PDB entry 8B0Y | electron microscopy, 2.79 A resolution | chains A and F of the 3 polymer chains in the assembly

== Chain A ==
Name: Carboxysome shell vertex protein CsoS4A
Organism: Halothiobacillus neapolitanus
Reference sequence: O85043 (CSS4A_HALNC); residues 1-83 here = UniProt positions 1-83
Chain sequence (83 residues; row label = number of the first residue in the row):
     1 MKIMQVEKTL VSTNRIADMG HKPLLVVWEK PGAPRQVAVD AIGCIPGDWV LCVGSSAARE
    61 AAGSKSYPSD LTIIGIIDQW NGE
Disordered / not traced: 82-83

== Chain F ==
Name: Major carboxysome shell protein CsoS1A
Organism: Halothiobacillus neapolitanus
Reference sequence: P45689 (CSOSA_HALNC); numbering as in UniProt (aligned over 1-98)
Chain sequence (98 residues; each row starts with the number of its first residue):
     1 MADVTGIALG MIETRGLVPA IEAADAMTKA AEVRLVGRQF VGGGYVTVLV RGETGAVNAA
    61 VRAGADACER VGDGLVAAHI IARVHSEVEN ILPKAPQA
Disordered / not traced: 1-5
From the paper describing this entry:
  - self-association interface (contacts with another copy of this molecule): Lys29

== How chain A and chain F interact ==
Residue-residue contacts (13; chain A residue first):
  Thr9(A) with Lys29(F); Ala30(F); Ala31(F)
  Val11(A) with Ala31(F), hydrophobic; Gly55(F)
  Gly20(A) with Arg62(F), hydrogen bond (backbone-side chain)
  His21(A) with Arg62(F), hydrogen bond; Ala63(F); Asp66(F), salt bridge
  Pro23(A) with Ala63(F), hydrophobic
  Gly43(A) with Lys29(F), hydrogen bond (backbone-side chain)
  Cys44(A) with Lys29(F)
  Ile45(A) with Lys29(F)
Interface residues without a listed pair, chain A (12 interface residues in all): Thr13, Arg15, Lys22, Leu25
Interface residues without a listed pair, chain F (10 interface residues in all): Glu32, Ala56, Ala59

== Summary ==
12 residues of chain A face 10 of chain F across their interface; the contacts include 3 hydrogen bonds and 1
salt bridge. Among the polar pairs are His21(A)-Asp66(F), Gly20(A)-Arg62(F) and His21(A)-Arg62(F). From the
paper: a self-association interface involving Lys29(F).
Chain A is Carboxysome shell vertex protein CsoS4A and chain F is Major carboxysome shell protein CsoS1A, both
from Halothiobacillus neapolitanus; the structure, cryo-EM structure of carboxysomal mini-shell: icosahedral
assembly from CsoS4A/1A co-expression (T = 3), was determined by electron microscopy together with 8B11 and
8B12 from the same study.
